Entry 7WDK (electron microscopy, 3.05 A resolution); this record covers chains A and B.

[Chain A]
Protein: Phospholipase D
Source organism: Pseudomonas aeruginosa (strain ATCC 15692 / DSM 22644 / CIP 104116 / JCM 14847 / LMG 12228 / 1C / PRS 101 / PAO1)
UniProtKB: Q9HYC2 (Q9HYC2_PSEAE); residues 1-1099 here = UniProt positions 1-1099
Sequence (1099 residues; numbered 1 to 1099; the number before each row is that of its first residue):
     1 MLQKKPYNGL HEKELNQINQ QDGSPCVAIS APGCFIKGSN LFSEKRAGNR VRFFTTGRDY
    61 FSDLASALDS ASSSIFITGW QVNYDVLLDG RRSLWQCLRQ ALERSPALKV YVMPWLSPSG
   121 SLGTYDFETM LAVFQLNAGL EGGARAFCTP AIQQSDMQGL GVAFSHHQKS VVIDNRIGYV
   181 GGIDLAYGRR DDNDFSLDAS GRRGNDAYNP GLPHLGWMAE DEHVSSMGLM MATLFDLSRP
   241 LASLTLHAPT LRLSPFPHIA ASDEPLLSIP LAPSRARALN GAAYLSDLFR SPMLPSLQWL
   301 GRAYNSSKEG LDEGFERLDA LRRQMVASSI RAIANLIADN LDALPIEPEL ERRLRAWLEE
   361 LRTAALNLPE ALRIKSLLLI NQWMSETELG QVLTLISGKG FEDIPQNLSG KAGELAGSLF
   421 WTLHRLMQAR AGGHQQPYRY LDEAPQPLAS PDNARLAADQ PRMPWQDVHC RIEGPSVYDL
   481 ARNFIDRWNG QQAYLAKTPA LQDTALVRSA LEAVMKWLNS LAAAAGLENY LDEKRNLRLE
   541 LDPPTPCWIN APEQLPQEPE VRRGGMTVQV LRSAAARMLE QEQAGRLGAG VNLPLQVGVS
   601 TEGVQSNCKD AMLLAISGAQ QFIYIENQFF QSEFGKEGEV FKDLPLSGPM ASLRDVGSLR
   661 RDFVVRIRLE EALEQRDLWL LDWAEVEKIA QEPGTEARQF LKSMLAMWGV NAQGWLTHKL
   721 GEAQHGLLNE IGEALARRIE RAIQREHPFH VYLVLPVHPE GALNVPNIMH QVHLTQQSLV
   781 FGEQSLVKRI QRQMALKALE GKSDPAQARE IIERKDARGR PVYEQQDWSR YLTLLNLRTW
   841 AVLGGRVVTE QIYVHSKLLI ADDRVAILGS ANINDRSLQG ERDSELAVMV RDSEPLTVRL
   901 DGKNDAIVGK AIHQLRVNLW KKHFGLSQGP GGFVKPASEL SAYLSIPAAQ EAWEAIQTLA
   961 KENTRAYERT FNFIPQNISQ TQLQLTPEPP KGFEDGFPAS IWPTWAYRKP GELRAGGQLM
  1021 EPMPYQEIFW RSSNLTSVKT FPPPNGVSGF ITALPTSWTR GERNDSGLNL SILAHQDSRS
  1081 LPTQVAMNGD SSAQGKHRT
Unresolved in the structure: 1-27, 239-416, 1073-1099
From the paper describing this entry:
  - conformationally variable residues (helix shift, loop rearrangement, order/disorder transition): Ser-117 to Met-130, Ala-429 to Gly-432, Val-656 to Ser-658
  - mutagenesis - S1071A, I1072A, L1073A: decreased catalytic activity

[Chain B]
Protein: Tli4_C domain-containing protein
Source organism: Pseudomonas aeruginosa
UniProtKB: A0A232D7B1 (A0A232D7B1_PSEAI); residues 33-376 here correspond to UniProt positions 1-344 (UniProt number = residue number - 32)
Sequence (376 residues; row label = number of the first residue in the row):
     1 MKRVLMGLIL LSSSNITWAE APSSKYQECL GRMTFEIPEE MEWATYDASR VWQISKGGGH
    61 NFTAEVTAVG DNGSYDYDSM IFYVSEKVDK NEFHNASNYI KGTAEIYQDH LRENIKLDKK
   121 AISTLQKNKS EEKSIERIKK GIAEMEAKIP LAKIYEHDLG IPDSHILGSK NIPFHVLLWR
   181 NQRVYYFTFS KPTENSAQRI KDLIARFRTR ELYEVPNEPG ICFPYGFIAD DGKTAYELKN
   241 SLRFTRTPNV IFSLLTASAN DPWQTRPTSG LYDSDFRPGY DRQKWKKSAL LDSLHIGKRL
   301 AAFEGWRLDP RPDSGERERA WFGLAHTGGT LDPLVAIQVQ TFQKGTDDLT DYTPPPEEVL
   361 PRLKALSQSI EQRLAR
Unresolved in the structure: 1-25, 374-376
Sequence notes: initiating methionine (1); expression tag (2-32)
Disulfides: Cys-29/Cys-222

[Chain A / chain B interface]
Pairs across the interface - 72 pairs, chain A then chain B:
  Glu-639(A) / Gln-53(B)
  Glu-639(A) / Tyr-99(B)
  Phe-641(A) / Arg-50(B)
  Phe-641(A) / Gln-53(B)
  Lys-642(A) / Ala-64(B)
  Lys-642(A) / Thr-67(B)
  Lys-642(A) / Val-69(B)
  Asp-643(A) / Arg-50(B)  salt bridge
  Asp-643(A) / Gly-58(B)
  Asp-643(A) / Gly-59(B)  hydrogen bond (side chain-backbone)
  Asp-643(A) / Thr-67(B)
  Asp-643(A) / Ala-68(B)
  Asp-643(A) / Val-69(B)
  Asp-643(A) / Gly-70(B)  hydrogen bond (backbone-backbone)
  Leu-644(A) / Gly-58(B)
  Pro-645(A) / Val-69(B)  hydrophobic
  Pro-645(A) / Tyr-272(B)
  Leu-646(A) / Tyr-272(B)  hydrogen bond (backbone-side chain)
  Arg-654(A) / Ser-274(B)
  Asp-655(A) / Tyr-272(B)
  Asp-655(A) / Asp-273(B)
  Val-656(A) / Asp-273(B)  hydrogen bond (backbone-side chain)
  Gly-657(A) / Arg-266(B)  hydrogen bond (backbone-side chain)
  Gly-657(A) / Asp-273(B)  hydrogen bond (backbone-side chain)
  Ser-658(A) / Arg-266(B)  hydrogen bond (backbone-side chain)
  Arg-661(A) / Arg-266(B)
  Glu-670(A) / Arg-277(B)
  Trp-715(A) / Arg-277(B)
  Trp-715(A) / Pro-278(B)  hydrogen bond (side chain-backbone)
  Trp-715(A) / Gly-279(B)
  His-718(A) / Gly-279(B)  hydrogen bond (side chain-backbone)
  His-718(A) / Tyr-280(B)
  Lys-719(A) / Tyr-280(B)
  Lys-719(A) / Asp-281(B)
  Glu-722(A) / Trp-285(B)
  Glu-722(A) / Gln-343(B)  hydrogen bond
  Lys-815(A) / Trp-52(B)
  Asp-816(A) / Asn-98(B)
  Ala-817(A) / Asn-98(B)
  Arg-818(A) / Asn-98(B)
  Arg-818(A) / Tyr-99(B)
  Arg-818(A) / Gly-102(B)
  Arg-818(A) / Glu-105(B)
  Gly-819(A) / Trp-52(B)
  Gly-819(A) / Asn-98(B)
  Gly-819(A) / Tyr-99(B)
  Arg-820(A) / Tyr-99(B)
  Arg-820(A) / Thr-103(B)
  Arg-820(A) / Ile-106(B)
  Lys-961(A) / Leu-117(B)
  Glu-962(A) / Leu-117(B)
  Glu-962(A) / Ala-121(B)
  Arg-965(A) / Asn-114(B)  hydrogen bond
  Arg-965(A) / Leu-117(B)
  Arg-965(A) / Asp-118(B)  salt bridge
  Arg-969(A) / Asp-118(B)  salt bridge
  Arg-969(A) / Ala-121(B)
  Ile-978(A) / His-110(B)
  Pro-989(A) / Lys-148(B)
  Pro-989(A) / Leu-151(B)
  Gly-992(A) / Leu-151(B)
  Glu-994(A) / Leu-151(B)
  Glu-994(A) / Ala-152(B)
  Asp-995(A) / Tyr-107(B)
  Gly-996(A) / Tyr-107(B)
  Gly-1011(A) / Gly-57(B)
  Glu-1012(A) / Gly-57(B)
  Arg-1014(A) / Gly-70(B)
  Pro-1042(A) / Arg-137(B)
  Asn-1045(A) / Leu-125(B)
  Asn-1045(A) / Glu-131(B)  hydrogen bond
  Asn-1045(A) / Ser-134(B)
Other interface residues (no listed pair), chain A (46 interface residues in all): Ala-651, Glu-674, Leu-720, Pro-821, Leu-983, Phe-993, Arg-1063
Other interface residues (no listed pair), chain B (46 interface residues in all): Tyr-46, His-60, Asn-95, Ile-138, Ser-190
Interface features reported in the paper:
  - residue pairs: Asp-643(A)/Arg-50(B) (salt bridge), Leu-646(A)/Tyr-272(B), Asp-655(A)/Asp-273(B) (hydrogen bond), Val-656(A)/Asp-273(B) (hydrogen bond), Gly-657(A)/Asp-273(B) (hydrogen bond), Arg-820(A)/Tyr-99(B), Arg-969(A)/Asp-118(B) (salt bridge), Asn-1045(A)/Glu-131(B) (hydrogen bond), Gly-70(B)/Asp-643(A) (hydrophobic contact)
  - interface residues, chain B: Asp-273(B)

[Summary]
Chain A and chain B each contribute 46 residues to their interface; the contacts include 12 hydrogen bonds and
3 salt bridges. Polar contacts include Asp-643(A)/Arg-50(B), Arg-965(A)/Asp-118(B) and Arg-969(A)/Asp-118(B).
The paper describes salt bridges between Asp-643(A) and Arg-50(B) and Arg-969(A) and Asp-118(B); contacts
between Leu-646(A) and Tyr-272(B) and Arg-820(A) and Tyr-99(B); hydrogen bonds between Asp-655(A) and
Asp-273(B), Val-656(A) and Asp-273(B) and Gly-657(A) and Asp-273(B) among others. The paper reports that
S1071A, I1072A and L1073A of chain A reduce catalytic activity; the interface residue Asp-273(B).
Here chain A is Phospholipase D (Pseudomonas aeruginosa (strain ATCC 15692 / DSM 22644 / CIP 104116 / JCM
14847 / LMG 12228 / 1C / PRS 101 / PAO1)) and chain B is Tli4_C domain-containing protein (Pseudomonas
aeruginosa). Entry 7WDK (The structure of PldA-PA3488 complex) was determined by electron microscopy together
with 7V53 and 7V55 from the same study.
